PDB entry 8BCE | X-ray diffraction, 2.05 A resolution | chains B and J

[Chain B]
Protein: U5 small nuclear ribonucleoprotein 200 kDa helicase
Organism: Homo sapiens
Notes: EC 3.6.4.13
UniProt: O75643 (U520_HUMAN); residue numbers follow UniProt; this construct covers 394-2136
Chain sequence (1747 residues; row label = number of the first residue in the row):
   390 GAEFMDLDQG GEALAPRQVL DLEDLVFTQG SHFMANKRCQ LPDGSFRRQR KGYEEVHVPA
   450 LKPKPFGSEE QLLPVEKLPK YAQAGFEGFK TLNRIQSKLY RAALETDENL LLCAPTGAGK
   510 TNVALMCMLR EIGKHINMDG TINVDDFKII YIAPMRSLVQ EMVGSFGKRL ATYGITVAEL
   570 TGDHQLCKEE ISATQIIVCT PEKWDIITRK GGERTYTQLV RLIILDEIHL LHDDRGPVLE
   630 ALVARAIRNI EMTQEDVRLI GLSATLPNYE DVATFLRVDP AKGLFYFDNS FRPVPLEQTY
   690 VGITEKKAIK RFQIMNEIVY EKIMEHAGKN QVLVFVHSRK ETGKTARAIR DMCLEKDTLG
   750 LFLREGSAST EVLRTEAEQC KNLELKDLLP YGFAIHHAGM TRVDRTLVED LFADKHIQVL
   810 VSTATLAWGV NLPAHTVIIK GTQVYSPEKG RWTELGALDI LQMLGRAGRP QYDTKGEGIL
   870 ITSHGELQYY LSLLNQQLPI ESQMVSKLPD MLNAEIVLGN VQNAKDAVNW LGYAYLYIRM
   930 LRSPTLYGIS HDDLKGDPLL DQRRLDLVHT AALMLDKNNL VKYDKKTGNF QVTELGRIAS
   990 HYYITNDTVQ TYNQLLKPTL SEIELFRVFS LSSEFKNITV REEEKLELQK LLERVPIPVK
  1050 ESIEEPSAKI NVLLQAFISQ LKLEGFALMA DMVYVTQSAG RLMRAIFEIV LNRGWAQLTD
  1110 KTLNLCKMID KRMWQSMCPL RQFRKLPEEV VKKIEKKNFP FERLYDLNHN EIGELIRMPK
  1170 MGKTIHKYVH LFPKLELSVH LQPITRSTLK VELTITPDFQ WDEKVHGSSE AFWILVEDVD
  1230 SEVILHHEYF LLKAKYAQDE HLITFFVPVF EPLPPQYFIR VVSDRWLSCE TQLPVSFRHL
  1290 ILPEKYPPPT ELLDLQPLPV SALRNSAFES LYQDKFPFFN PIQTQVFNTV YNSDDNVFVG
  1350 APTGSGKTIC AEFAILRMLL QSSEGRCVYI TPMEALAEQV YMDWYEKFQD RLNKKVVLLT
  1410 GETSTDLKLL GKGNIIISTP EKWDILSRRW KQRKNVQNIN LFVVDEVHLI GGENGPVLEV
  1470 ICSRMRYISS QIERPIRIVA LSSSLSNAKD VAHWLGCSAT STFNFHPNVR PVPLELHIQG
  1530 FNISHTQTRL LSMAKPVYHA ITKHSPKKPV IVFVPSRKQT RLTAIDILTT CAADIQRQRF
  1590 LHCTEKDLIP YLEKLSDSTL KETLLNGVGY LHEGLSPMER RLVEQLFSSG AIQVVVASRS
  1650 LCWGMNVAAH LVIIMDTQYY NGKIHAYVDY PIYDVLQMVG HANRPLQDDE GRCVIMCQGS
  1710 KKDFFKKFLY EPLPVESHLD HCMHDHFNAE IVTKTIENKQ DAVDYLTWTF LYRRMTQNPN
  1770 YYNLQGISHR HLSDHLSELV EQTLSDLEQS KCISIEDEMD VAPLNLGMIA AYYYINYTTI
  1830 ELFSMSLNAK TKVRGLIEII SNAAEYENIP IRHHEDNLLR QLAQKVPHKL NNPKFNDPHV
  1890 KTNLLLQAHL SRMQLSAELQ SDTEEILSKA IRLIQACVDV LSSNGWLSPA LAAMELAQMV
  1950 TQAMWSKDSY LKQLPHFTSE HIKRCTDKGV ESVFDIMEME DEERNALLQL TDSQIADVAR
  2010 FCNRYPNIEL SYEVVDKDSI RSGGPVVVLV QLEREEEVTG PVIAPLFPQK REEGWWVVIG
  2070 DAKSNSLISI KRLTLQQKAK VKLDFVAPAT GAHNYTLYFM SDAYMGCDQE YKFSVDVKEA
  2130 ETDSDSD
Disordered / not traced: 390-402, 2122-2136
Sequence notes: expression tag (390-393)
Curated features (UniProtKB/Swiss-Prot):
  - motif: D615 to H618 (DEIH box), D1454 to H1457 (DEVH box)
  - binding site (ATP): A503 to T510, A1350 to T1357
  - modified residue: Y709 (Phosphotyrosine), K971 (N6-acetyllysine), T1428 (Phosphothreonine), T1765 (Phosphothreonine), S2002 (Phosphoserine), T2131 (Phosphothreonine), S2133 (Phosphoserine), S2135 (Phosphoserine)
  - natural variant: C502 (C502R: In RP33), A542 (A542V: In RP33), R681 (R681C: In RP33; R681H: In RP33), P682 (P682S: In RP33), V683 (V683L: In RP33; uncertain significance), Y689 (Y689C: In RP33), I698 (I698V: In RP33), Q885 (Q885E: In RP33), S1087 (S1087L: In RP33), R1090 (R1090L: In RP33), F1736 (F1736L: In a colorectal cancer sample), R1779 (R1779H: In RP33)
  - mutagenesis: R603 (R603A: Strongly decreases ATP-dependent RNA helicase activity), R637 (R637A: Strongly decreases ATP-dependent RNA helicase activity), K1544 (K1544A: Decreases ATP-dependent RNA helicase activity), H1548 (H1548A: Strongly decreases ATP-dependent RNA helicase activity), T1578 (T1578A: Decreases ATP-dependent RNA helicase activity)
Small-molecule neighbours: N-methoxybenzenesulfonamide (B09): W593, T597, T606, V609, I612, L631, R634, A635, N638, I639, V646
What the authors report for this chain:
  - binding site for N-methoxybenzenesulfonamide: T597, L631, R634

[Chain J]
Protein: Pre-mRNA-processing-splicing factor 8
Organism: Homo sapiens
UniProt: Q6P2Q9 (PRP8_HUMAN); residues 2064-2320 here = UniProt positions 2064-2320
Chain sequence (263 residues; row label = number of the first residue in the row):
  2058 GPLGSMTQTF SSKTEWRVRA ISAANLHLRT NHIYVSSDDI KETGYTYILP KNVLKKFICI
  2118 SDLRAQIAGY LYGVSPPDNP QVKEIRCIVM VPQWGTHQTV HLPGQLPQHE YLKEMEPLGW
  2178 IHTQPNESPQ LSPQDVTTHA KIMADNPSWD GEKTIIITCS FTPGSCTLTA YKLTPSGYEW
  2238 GRQNTDKGNN PKGYLPSHYE RVQMLLSDRF LGFFMVPAQS SWNYNFMGVR HDPNMKYELQ
  2298 LANPKEFYHE VHRPSHFLNF ALL
Sequence notes: expression tag (2058-2063)
Curated features (UniProtKB/Swiss-Prot):
  - natural variant: P2301 (P2301T: In RP13), F2304 (F2304L: In RP13), H2309 (H2309P: In RP13; H2309R: In RP13), R2310 (R2310G: In RP13; R2310K: In RP13), F2314 (F2314L: In RP13)

[Chain B / chain J interface]
Residue-residue contacts (66; chain B residue first):
  T1008(B) - H2084(J)
  S1010(B) - A2081(J)
  I1012(B) - A2077(J)
  I1012(B) - I2078(J)
  Q1038(B) - K2070(J)
  L1040(B) - F2317(J)
  L1040(B) - L2320(J)
  L1041(B) - R2074(J)  hydrogen bond (backbone-side chain)
  E1042(B) - S2068(J)  hydrogen bond
  E1042(B) - S2069(J)  hydrogen bond
  E1042(B) - R2074(J)  hydrogen bond (backbone-side chain)
  R1043(B) - R2074(J)  hydrogen bond (backbone-side chain)
  R1043(B) - F2317(J)
  R1043(B) - L2320(J)
  V1044(B) - R2074(J)  hydrogen bond (backbone-side chain)
  V1044(B) - F2317(J)
  P1045(B) - W2073(J)
  P1045(B) - R2310(J)  hydrogen bond (backbone-side chain)
  P1045(B) - H2313(J)
  P1045(B) - F2314(J)  hydrophobic
  P1045(B) - F2317(J)
  I1046(B) - R2310(J)
  I1046(B) - F2314(J)  hydrophobic
  P1047(B) - W2073(J)  hydrophobic
  P1047(B) - R2074(J)
  P1047(B) - A2077(J)  hydrophobic
  K1049(B) - I2078(J)
  S1068(B) - F2317(J)
  L1070(B) - F2317(J)
  L1070(B) - L2320(J)
  K1071(B) - L2320(J)
  K1110(B) - E2303(J)  salt bridge
  W1123(B) - E2307(J)
  W1123(B) - F2314(J)  hydrophobic
  Q1124(B) - H2306(J)
  Q1124(B) - E2307(J)  hydrogen bond (backbone-side chain)
  Q1124(B) - V2308(J)
  S1125(B) - E2307(J)  hydrogen bond (backbone-side chain)
  S1125(B) - P2311(J)
  S1125(B) - F2314(J)
  S1125(B) - L2315(J)
  M1126(B) - F2314(J)
  M1126(B) - L2315(J)  hydrophobic
  N1147(B) - R2287(J)
  V1228(B) - G2269(J)
  V1228(B) - N2300(J)  hydrogen bond (backbone-side chain)
  D1229(B) - N2109(J)  hydrogen bond
  D1229(B) - K2113(J)  hydrogen bond (backbone-side chain)
  D1229(B) - N2300(J)  hydrogen bond (backbone-side chain)
  S1230(B) - N2300(J)  hydrogen bond
  E1231(B) - K2113(J)
  F1259(B) - L2268(J)  hydrophobic
  P1261(B) - R2266(J)
  P1264(B) - Y2168(J)
  P1264(B) - L2268(J)
  P1264(B) - G2269(J)
  P1264(B) - F2270(J)  hydrophobic
  Q1265(B) - F2270(J)
  Q1265(B) - L2298(J)
  F1267(B) - L2298(J)
  F1267(B) - A2299(J)  hydrophobic
  F1267(B) - N2300(J)
  Q1281(B) - A2299(J)
  P1283(B) - L2298(J)
  S1285(B) - Y2168(J)  hydrogen bond
  R1287(B) - Y2168(J)  hydrogen bond (side chain-backbone)
Interface residues without a listed pair, chain B (45 interface residues in all): E1011, V1048, Q1064, A1065, M1117, E1144, P1149, E1151, R1152, P1263
Interface residues without a listed pair, chain J (34 interface residues in all): M2172, Q2276, A2318

[Overview]
The interface between chain B and chain J involves 45 residues on one side and 34 on the other; the contacts
include 16 hydrogen bonds and 1 salt bridge. Polar contacts include K1110(B)-E2303(J), L1041(B)-R2074(J) and
E1042(B)-S2068(J). Bound to chain B: N-methoxybenzenesulfonamide. The paper reports a binding site for
N-methoxybenzenesulfonamide at T597(B), L631(B) and R634(B).
Here chain B is U5 small nuclear ribonucleoprotein 200 kDa helicase and chain J is
Pre-mRNA-processing-splicing factor 8, both from Homo sapiens. Entry 8BCE (Human Brr2 Helicase Region in
complex with C-tail deleted Jab1 and compound 76) was determined by X-ray diffraction together with 8BC8,
8BC9, 8BCB, 8BCC, 8BCD, 8BCF and 8BCG from the same study.
